PDB entry 8G0C | electron microscopy, 2.80 A resolution | chains A and G of the 20 polymer chains in the assembly

== Chain A ==
Name: ATP synthase subunit alpha
From: Mycolicibacterium smegmatis MC2 155
Notes: EC 7.1.2.2
UniProt: A0R202 (ATPA_MYCS2); residues 1-548 here = UniProt positions 1-548
Chain sequence (548 residues; each row starts with the number of its first residue):
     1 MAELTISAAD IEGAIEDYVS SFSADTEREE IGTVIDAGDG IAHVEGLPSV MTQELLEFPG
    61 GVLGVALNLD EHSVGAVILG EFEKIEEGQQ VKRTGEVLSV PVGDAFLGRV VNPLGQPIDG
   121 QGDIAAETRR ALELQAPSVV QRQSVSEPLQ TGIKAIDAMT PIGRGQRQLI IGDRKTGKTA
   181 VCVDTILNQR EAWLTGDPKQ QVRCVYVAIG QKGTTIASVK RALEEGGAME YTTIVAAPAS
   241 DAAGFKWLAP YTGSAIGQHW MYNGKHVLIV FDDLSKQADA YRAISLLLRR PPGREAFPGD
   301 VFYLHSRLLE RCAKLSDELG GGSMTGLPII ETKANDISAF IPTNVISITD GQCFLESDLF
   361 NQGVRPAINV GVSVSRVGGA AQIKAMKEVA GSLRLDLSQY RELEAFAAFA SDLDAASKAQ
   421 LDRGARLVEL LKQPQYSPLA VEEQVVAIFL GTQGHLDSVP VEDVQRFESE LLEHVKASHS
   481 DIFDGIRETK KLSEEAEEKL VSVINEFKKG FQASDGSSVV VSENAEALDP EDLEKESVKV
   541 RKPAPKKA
Disordered / not traced: 1-6, 516-532, 546-548
Ligand contacts: ATP (adenosine-5'-triphosphate): Asp173, Arg174, Lys175, Thr176, Gly177, Lys178, Thr179, Ala180, Arg365, Pro366, Gln433, Pro434, Gln435
Swiss-Prot annotation at these positions:
  - binding site (ATP): Gly172 to Thr179
  - site: Ser373 (Required for activity)

== Chain G ==
Name: ATP synthase gamma chain
From: Mycolicibacterium smegmatis MC2 155
UniProt: A0R201 (ATPG_MYCS2); numbering as in UniProt (aligned over 1-307)
Chain sequence (307 residues; numbered 1 to 307; the number before each row is that of its first residue):
     1 MAATLRELRG RIRSAGSIKK ITKAQELIAT SRIAKAQARV EAARPYAAEI TNMLTELAGA
    61 SALDHPLLVE RKQPKRAGVL VVSSDRGLCG AYNANVLRRA EELFSLLRDE GKDPVLYVVG
   121 RKALGYFSFR QRTVVESWTG FSERPTYENA REIADTLVNA FMAGADDEGD DAGADGILGV
   181 DELHIVFTEF RSMLSQTAVA RRAAPMEVEY VGEVETGPRT LYSFEPDPET LFDALLPRYI
   241 ATRVYAALLE AAASESASRR RAMKSATDNA DDLIKALTLA ANRERQAQIT QEISEIVGGA
   301 NALAGSK
Disordered / not traced: 1-3, 164-176, 214-221, 304-307

== Interface between chain A and chain G ==
Pairs across the interface (20):
  Leu533(A) - Ala200(G)
  Glu534(A) - Ala200(G)  hydrogen bond (backbone-backbone)
  Glu534(A) - Arg201(G)
  Glu534(A) - Arg202(G)  hydrogen bond (backbone-backbone)
  Glu536(A) - Arg202(G)
  Glu536(A) - Met206(G)
  Glu536(A) - Glu207(G)  hydrogen bond (backbone-backbone)
  Ser537(A) - Glu207(G)
  Val538(A) - Glu207(G)  hydrogen bond (backbone-backbone)
  Val538(A) - Val208(G)
  Val538(A) - Glu209(G)  hydrogen bond (backbone-backbone)
  Lys539(A) - Thr55(G)
  Lys539(A) - Glu209(G)
  Val540(A) - Thr55(G)
  Val540(A) - Gly59(G)
  Val540(A) - Glu209(G)  hydrogen bond (backbone-backbone)
  Arg541(A) - Val211(G)
  Lys542(A) - Tyr210(G)
  Lys542(A) - Val211(G)  hydrogen bond (backbone-backbone)
  Pro543(A) - Val211(G)
Other interface residues (no listed pair), chain A (11 interface residues in all): Lys535
Other interface residues (no listed pair), chain G (13 interface residues in all): Ala58, Gly212

== Overview ==
11 residues of chain A face 13 of chain G across their interface, with 7 hydrogen bonds. Main-chain hydrogen
bonds include Glu534(A)-Ala200(G), Glu534(A)-Arg202(G) and Glu536(A)-Glu207(G). Ligands of chain A: ATP.
Curated annotation (UniProt) lists 8 ATP-binding residues on chain A.
Chain A is ATP synthase subunit alpha and chain G is ATP synthase gamma chain, both from Mycolicibacterium
smegmatis MC2 155; the structure, Cryo-EM structure of TBAJ-876-bound Mycobacterium smegmatis ATP synthase
rotational state 1 (backbone model), was determined by electron microscopy together with 8G07, 8G08, 8G09,
8G0A, 8G0B, 8G0D and 8G0E from the same study.
